2R8Z - chains I and L of the 4 polymer chains in the assembly; structure by X-ray diffraction, 2.10 A resolution.

[Chain I (and L)]
Protein: 3-deoxy-D-manno-octulosonate 8-phosphate phosphatase
From: Escherichia coli O6
Notes: EC 3.1.3.45; chain L of this document is another copy of the same molecule, construct and numbering; everything in this record applies to it too
UniProtKB: P67653 (KDSC_ECOL6); residues 1-188 here = UniProt positions 1-188
Sequence (188 residues; each row starts with the number of its first residue):
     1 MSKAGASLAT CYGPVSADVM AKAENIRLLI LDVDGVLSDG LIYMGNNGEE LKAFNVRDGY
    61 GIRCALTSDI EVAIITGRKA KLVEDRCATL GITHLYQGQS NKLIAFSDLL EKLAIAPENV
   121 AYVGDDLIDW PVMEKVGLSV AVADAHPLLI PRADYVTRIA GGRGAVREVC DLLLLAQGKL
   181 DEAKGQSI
Not modelled in the structure: 1-7
Bound ions: Ca2+: Asp32, Asp34, Asp125 (together with phosphate ion)
Curated features (UniProtKB/Swiss-Prot):
  - binding site (Mg(2+)): Asp32, Asp34, Asp125
  - binding site (substrate): Asp34, Asn55 to Gly59, Arg63, Arg78, Arg86, Lys102
From the paper describing this entry:
  - binding site for phosphate ion: Thr76, Gly77, Lys102
  - catalytic residues: Asp32 (citing earlier work)

[Chain I / chain L interface]
Pairs across the interface (52; chain I residue first):
  Asp34(I) with Val56(L)
  Asp39(I) with Arg163(L), salt bridge
  Gly40(I) with Phe54(L); Asn55(L); Val56(L), hydrogen bond (backbone-backbone)
  Leu41(I) with Ala53(L), hydrophobic; Phe54(L); Gly162(L)
  Ile42(I) with Lys52(L); Ala53(L); Phe54(L), hydrogen bond (backbone-backbone); Val56(L), hydrophobic
  Tyr43(I) with Tyr43(L), hydrophobic; Lys52(L); Ala53(L), hydrophobic
  Met44(I) with Glu50(L); Leu51(L); Lys52(L), hydrogen bond (backbone-backbone); Phe54(L), hydrophobic; Leu82(L); Asp85(L); Arg86(L)
  Gly45(I) with Glu50(L); Leu51(L); Leu82(L)
  Asn46(I) with Glu50(L), hydrogen bond; Ala80(L); Lys81(L), hydrogen bond (side chain-backbone); Leu82(L), hydrogen bond (side chain-backbone)
  Leu51(I) with Leu51(L), hydrophobic
  Arg78(I) with Val56(L); Arg86(L); Ser187(L); Ile188(L), hydrogen bond (side chain-backbone)
  Ser100(I) with Gln186(L)
  Asp125(I) with Arg57(L), salt bridge
  Asp126(I) with Arg57(L); Tyr60(L); Arg167(L), salt bridge; Ser187(L)
  Leu127(I) with Arg167(L)
  Asp144(I) with Arg57(L), hydrogen bond (backbone-side chain); Arg163(L), salt bridge
  Ala145(I) with Arg57(L)
  His146(I) with Cys11(L); Tyr12(L), hydrogen bond; Arg57(L); Arg167(L), hydrogen bond; Asp171(L), salt bridge
  Pro147(I) with Cys11(L); Tyr12(L), hydrophobic
  Leu148(I) with Cys11(L), hydrophobic
Also at the interface, not in a pair above, chain I (24 interface residues in all): Gly48, Glu49, Gly77, Ile128
Also at the interface, not in a pair above, chain L (26 interface residues in all): Leu180, Gly185

[Summary]
24 residues of chain I and 26 residues of chain L are in contact, with 10 hydrogen bonds and 5 salt bridges.
Polar pairs include Asp39(I)-Arg163(L), Asp125(I)-Arg57(L) and Asp126(I)-Arg167(L). The paper reports the
catalytic residue Asp32(I); a binding site for phosphate ion at Thr76(I), Gly77(I) and Lys102(I).
Chain I and chain L are both 3-deoxy-D-manno-octulosonate 8-phosphate phosphatase (Escherichia coli O6); the
structure, Crystal structure of YrbI phosphatase from Escherichia coli in complex with a phosphate and a
calcium ..., was determined by X-ray diffraction (same publication as 3HYC, 3I6B, 2R8E, 2R8X and 2R8Y).
